Entry 3OJY (X-ray diffraction, 2.51 A resolution); this record covers chains A and C of the 3 polymer chains in the assembly.

Chain A:
Protein: Complement component C8 alpha chain
Organism: Homo sapiens
Reference sequence: P07357 (CO8A_HUMAN); residues 1-554 here correspond to UniProt positions 31-584 (UniProt number = residue number + 30)
Sequence (554 residues; numbered 1 to 554; the number before each row is that of its first residue):
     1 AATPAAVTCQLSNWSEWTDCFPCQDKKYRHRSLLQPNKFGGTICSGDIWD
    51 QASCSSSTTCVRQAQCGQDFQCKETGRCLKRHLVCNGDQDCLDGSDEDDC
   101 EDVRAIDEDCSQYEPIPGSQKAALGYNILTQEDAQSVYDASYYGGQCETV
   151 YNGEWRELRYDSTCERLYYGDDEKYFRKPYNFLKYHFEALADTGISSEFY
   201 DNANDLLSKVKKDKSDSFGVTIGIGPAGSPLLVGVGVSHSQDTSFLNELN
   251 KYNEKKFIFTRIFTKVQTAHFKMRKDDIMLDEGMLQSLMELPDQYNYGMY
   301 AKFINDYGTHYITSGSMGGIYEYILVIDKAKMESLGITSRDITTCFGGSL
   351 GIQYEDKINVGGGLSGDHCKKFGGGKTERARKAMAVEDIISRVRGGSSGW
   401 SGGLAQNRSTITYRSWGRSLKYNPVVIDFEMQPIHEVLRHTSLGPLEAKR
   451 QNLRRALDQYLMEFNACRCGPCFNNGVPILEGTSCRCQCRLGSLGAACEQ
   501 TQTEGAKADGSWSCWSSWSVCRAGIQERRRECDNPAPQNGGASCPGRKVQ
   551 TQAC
Not modelled in the structure: 1, 61-62, 212-243, 355-367, 398-407, 500-505, 533-542, 553-554
Disulfide bonds: C9-C44, C20-C54, C23-C60, C66-C78, C72-C91, C85-C100, C110-C147, C467-C514, C469-C485, C472-C487, C489-C498, C532-C544
Covalent attachments: beta-D-mannopyranose (BMA) linked to W14, W512, W515, W518
Ion coordination: Ca2+: L83, N86, D88, D90, D96, E97
UniProt features mapped onto this chain:
  - binding site (Ca(2+)): L83, N86, D88, D90, D96, E97
  - site: N13 (Not glycosylated)
  - glycosylation: W14 (C-linked (Man) tryptophan), N407 (N-linked (GlcNAc...) asparagine), W512 (C-linked (Man) tryptophan), W515 (C-linked (Man) tryptophan), W518 (C-linked (Man) tryptophan)
Reported in the primary citation:
  - contacts within the chain: L11-R31, W14-R31, W14-R29, W17-R29, W17-K27

Chain C:
Protein: Complement component C8 gamma chain
Organism: Homo sapiens
Reference sequence: P07360 (CO8G_HUMAN); residues 1-182 here correspond to UniProt positions 21-202 (UniProt number = residue number + 20)
Sequence (182 residues; each row starts with the number of its first residue):
     1 QKPQRPRRPASPISTIQPKANFDAQQFAGTWLLVAVGSACRFLQEQGHRA
    51 EATTLHVAPQGTAMAVSTFRKLDGICWQVRQLYGDTGVLGRFLLQARDAR
   101 GAVHVVVAETDYQSFAVLYLERAGQLSVKLYARSLPVSDSVLSGFEQRVQ
   151 EAHLTEDQIFYFPKYGFCEAADQFHVLDEVRR
Not modelled in the structure: 1-12, 96-98, 181-182
Disulfide bonds: C76-C168
UniProt features mapped onto this chain:
  - modified residue: Q1 (Pyrrolidone carboxylic acid)

Interface between chain A and chain C:
Inter-chain disulfides: C164(A)-C40(C)
Residue-residue contacts (36):
  L158(A) with W77(C), hydrophobic
  R159(A) with A99(C); L177(C)
  Y160(A) with R70(C); V79(C), hydrophobic; Q81(C); L177(C)
  D161(A) with R122(C), salt bridge
  S162(A) with L120(C); K129(C), hydrogen bond (backbone-side chain)
  T163(A) with L120(C); R122(C); S127(C)
  C164(A) with C40(C), disulfide; F42(C); L43(C)
  E165(A) with L33(C); T53(C); R70(C), hydrogen bond (backbone-side chain); K129(C), salt bridge; F162(C)
  R166(A) with F42(C); R70(C)
  L167(A) with R70(C); L72(C); L177(C), hydrophobic
  D172(A) with R41(C), salt bridge
  K376(A) with D85(C), salt bridge
  T377(A) with G87(C)
  S397(A) with R100(C)
  R414(A) with V180(C)
  S415(A) with Q95(C), hydrogen bond
  R418(A) with A99(C); E179(C), salt bridge
  Y422(A) with A99(C)
  N423(A) with R100(C)
Other interface residues (no listed pair), chain A (23 interface residues in all): Y169, E173, I411, S419
Other interface residues (no listed pair), chain C (33 interface residues in all): V36, S38, T62, T68, Y83, T86, L94, V103, Y131
The authors on this interface:
  - pairs named by the authors: C164(A)-C40(C) (covalent link)

Overview:
The interface between chain A and chain C involves 23 residues on one side and 33 on the other, with 1
disulfide bond, 3 hydrogen bonds and 5 salt bridges. Polar contacts include D161(A)-R122(C), E165(A)-K129(C)
and D172(A)-R41(C). The authors report a contact between C164(A) and C40(C). From the paper: contacts within
the chain involving C9(A), C44(A) and L11(A) among others.
Chain A is Complement component C8 alpha chain and chain C is Complement component C8 gamma chain, both from
Homo sapiens; the structure, Crystal Structure of Human Complement Component C8, was determined by X-ray
diffraction (same publication as 2RD7).
